PDB entry 6BPC | X-ray diffraction, 2.66 A resolution | chains A and B of the 3 polymer chains in the assembly

== Chain A ==
Protein: Reticulocyte binding protein 2, putative
Organism: Plasmodium vivax (strain Salvador I)
Reference sequence: A5K736 (A5K736_PLAVS); residues 169-470 here correspond to UniProt positions 15-316 (UniProt number = residue number - 154)
Sequence (307 residues; each row starts with the number of its first residue):
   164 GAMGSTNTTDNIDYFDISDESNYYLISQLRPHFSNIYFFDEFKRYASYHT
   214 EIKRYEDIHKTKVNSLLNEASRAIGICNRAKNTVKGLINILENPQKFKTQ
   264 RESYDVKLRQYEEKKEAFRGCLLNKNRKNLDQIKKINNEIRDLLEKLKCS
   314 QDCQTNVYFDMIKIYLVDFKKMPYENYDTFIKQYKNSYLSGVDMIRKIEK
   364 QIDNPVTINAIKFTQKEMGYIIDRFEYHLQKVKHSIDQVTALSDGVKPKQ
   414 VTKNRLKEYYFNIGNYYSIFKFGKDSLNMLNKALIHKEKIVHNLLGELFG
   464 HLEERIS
Disordered / not traced: 164-170, 467-470
Disulfide bonds: C240-C284, C312-C316
Differences from the reference sequence: expression tag (164-168)

== Chain B ==
Protein: Monoclonal antibody 4F7 Fab heavy chain
Organism: Mus musculus
Notes: antibody fragment or engineered binder
Sequence (254 residues; numbered 1 to 254; the number before each row is that of its first residue):
     1 MYFRLSSVFLILILKGVQCEVKLVESEGGLVQPGSSMKFSCTASGFTFSD
    51 YYMAWVRQVPGKGLEWVANINYDGSTPDYLDSLKSRFIISRDNAKNILYL
   101 QMSSLKSEDTATYYCARETVVGSFDYWGQGTTLTVSSAKTTAPSVYPLAP
   151 VCGDTTGSSVTLGCLVKGYFPEPVTLTWNSGSLSSGVHTFPAVLQSDLYT
   201 LSSSVTVTSSTWPSQSITCNVAHPASSTKVDKKIEPRGPTIKPCPPCKCP
   251 APNS
Disordered / not traced: 1-19, 152-156, 238-254
Disulfide bonds: C41-C115, C164-C219

== Chain A / chain B interface ==
Residue-residue contacts (23):
  R217(A) with Y52(B); Y72(B); E118(B), salt bridge; T119(B), hydrogen bond (side chain-backbone); V120(B), hydrogen bond (side chain-backbone)
  D220(A) with Y52(B), hydrogen bond; N71(B), hydrogen bond; Y72(B)
  I221(A) with Y72(B); V120(B), hydrophobic
  K223(A) with D73(B), salt bridge; S75(B), hydrogen bond
  T224(A) with Y72(B); D73(B), hydrogen bond
  K225(A) with D50(B), hydrogen bond (side chain-backbone)
  Q295(A) with D50(B)
  K298(A) with D50(B), salt bridge
  E302(A) with Y72(B), hydrogen bond; V120(B)
  D305(A) with V120(B); V121(B)
  L306(A) with V120(B)
  K309(A) with V121(B), hydrogen bond (side chain-backbone)
Also at the interface, not in a pair above, chain B (13 interface residues in all): S49, N69, T76

== In short ==
12 residues of chain A and 13 residues of chain B are in contact; the contacts include 9 hydrogen bonds and 3
salt bridges. Polar contacts include R217(A)-E118(B), K223(A)-D73(B) and K298(A)-D50(B).
Chain A is Reticulocyte binding protein 2, putative (Plasmodium vivax (strain Salvador I)) and chain B is
Monoclonal antibody 4F7 Fab heavy chain (Mus musculus); the structure, Plasmodium vivax reticulocyte binding
protein 2b (PvRBP2b) bound to monoclonal antibody 4F7, was determined by X-ray diffraction (same publication
as 6BPA, 6BPB, 6BPD, 6D03, 6D04 and 6D05).
